7U7G - chains A and T of the 3 polymer chains in the assembly; structure by X-ray diffraction, 1.77 A resolution.

# Chain A
Name: DNA polymerase eta
From: Homo sapiens
Notes: EC 2.7.7.7
UniProt: Q9Y253 (POLH_HUMAN); residue numbers follow UniProt; this construct covers 1-432
Sequence (435 residues; row label = number of the first residue in the row; numbers below 1 keep their minus sign (Gly-2 is residue -2)):
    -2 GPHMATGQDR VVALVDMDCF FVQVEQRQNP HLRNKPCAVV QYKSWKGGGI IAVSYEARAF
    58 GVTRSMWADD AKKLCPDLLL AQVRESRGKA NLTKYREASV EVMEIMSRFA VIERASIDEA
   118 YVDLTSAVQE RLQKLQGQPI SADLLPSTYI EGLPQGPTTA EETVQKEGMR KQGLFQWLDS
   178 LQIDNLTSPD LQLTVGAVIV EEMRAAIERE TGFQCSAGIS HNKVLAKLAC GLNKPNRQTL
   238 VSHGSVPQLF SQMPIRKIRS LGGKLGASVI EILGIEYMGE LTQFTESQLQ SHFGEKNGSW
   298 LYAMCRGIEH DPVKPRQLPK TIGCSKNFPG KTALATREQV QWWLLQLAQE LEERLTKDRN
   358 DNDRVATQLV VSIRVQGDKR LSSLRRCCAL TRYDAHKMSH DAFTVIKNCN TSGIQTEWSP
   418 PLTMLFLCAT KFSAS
Disordered / not traced: 155-159
Construct notes: expression tag (-2 to 0)
UniProt features mapped onto this chain:
  - binding site (Mg(2+)): Asp13, Met14, Asp115, Glu116
  - binding site (Mn(2+)): Asp13, Met14, Asp115, Glu116
  - binding site (a 2'-deoxyribonucleoside 5'-triphosphate): Arg61
  - natural variant: Val37 (deletion: In XPV), Leu75 (deletion: In XPV), Arg93 (R93P: In XPV), Arg111 (R111H: In XPV), Thr122 (T122P: In XPV), Gly153 (G153D: In a breast cancer sample), Thr191 (T191P: In XPV), Gly263 (G263V: In XPV), Val266 (V266D: In XPV), Gly295 (G295R: In XPV), Arg361 (R361S: In XPV)
  - mutagenesis: Tyr52 (Y52A/F: Reduces DNA polymerase activity; Y52E: Reduces DNA polymerase activity. Increases fidelity of replication and reduces translesion bypass), Arg61 (R61A: Reduces enzymatic activity by two-thirds), Ser62 (S62G: Increased DNA polymerase activity and translesion bypass compared to wild-type), Ala68 (A68S/V: Severe reduction in thymine dimer translesion bypass), Asn324 to Pro326 (Reduces binding to chromatin and to monoubiquitinated PCNA. Abolishes binding to monoubiquitinated PCNA; when associated with 705-E--H-713 Del)
Ion coordination: Mn2+ site 1: Asp13, Asp115, Glu116 (together with 2'-deoxyguanosine-5'-triphosphate) (shared with 2 residues of chain P); Mn2+ site 2: Asp13, Met14, Asp115 (together with diphosphate) (shared with 1 residue of chain P)
Small-molecule neighbours: 2'-deoxyguanosine-5'-triphosphate / diphosphate: Asp13, Met14, Asp15, Cys16, Phe17, Phe18, Gln38, Ile48, Ala49, Tyr52, Arg55, Arg61, Leu89, Ile114, Asp115, Glu116, Lys231

# Chain T
Molecule: 12-nt DNA strand
Sequence (12 nucleotides; row label = number of the first residue in the row):
     1 CATTATGACG CT
Small-molecule neighbours: 2'-deoxyguanosine-5'-triphosphate / diphosphate: DT3, DT4, DA5

# Interface between chain A and chain T
Contacting residue pairs (37):
  Gln38(A) - DT4(T)  hydrogen bond to the base
  Gln38(A) - DA5(T)  sugar contact
  Tyr39(A) - DT4(T)  phosphate contact
  Tyr39(A) - DA5(T)  hydrogen bond to the phosphate
  Trp42(A) - DA2(T)  stacking on the base
  Arg61(A) - DT3(T)  base contact
  Arg61(A) - DT4(T)  hydrogen bond to the base
  Ser62(A) - DT3(T)  hydrogen bond to the base
  Trp64(A) - DT3(T)  hydrogen bond to the phosphate
  Lys86(A) - DT6(T)  salt bridge to the phosphate
  Ala87(A) - DA5(T)  sugar contact
  Leu89(A) - DA5(T)  phosphate contact
  Leu89(A) - DT6(T)  phosphate contact
  Arg93(A) - DT6(T)  salt bridge to the phosphate
  Arg93(A) - DG7(T)  salt bridge to the phosphate
  Arg313(A) - DA8(T)  phosphate contact
  Arg313(A) - DC9(T)  salt bridge to the phosphate
  Pro316(A) - DA8(T)  phosphate contact
  Lys317(A) - DA8(T)  hydrogen bond to the phosphate
  Lys317(A) - DC9(T)  salt bridge to the phosphate
  Thr318(A) - DG7(T)  sugar contact
  Thr318(A) - DA8(T)  hydrogen bond to the phosphate
  Ile319(A) - DG7(T)  phosphate contact
  Gly320(A) - DT6(T)  sugar contact
  Gly320(A) - DG7(T)  hydrogen bond to the phosphate
  Cys321(A) - DT6(T)  phosphate contact
  Ser322(A) - DA5(T)  sugar contact
  Ser322(A) - DT6(T)  hydrogen bond to the phosphate
  Lys323(A) - DA5(T)  salt bridge to the phosphate
  Asn324(A) - DT4(T)  sugar contact
  Asn324(A) - DA5(T)  hydrogen bond to the phosphate
  Pro326(A) - DC1(T)  phosphate contact
  Pro326(A) - DA2(T)  phosphate contact
  Gly327(A) - DC1(T)  hydrogen bond to the phosphate
  Gly327(A) - DA2(T)  phosphate contact
  Arg351(A) - DT6(T)  salt bridge to the phosphate
  Arg351(A) - DG7(T)  salt bridge to the phosphate
Also at the interface, not in a pair above, chain A (29 interface residues in all): Ile47, Ile48, Glu110, Arg111, Thr329, Glu347

# Overview
29 residues of chain A and 9 residues of chain T are in contact, with 11 hydrogen bonds, 8 salt bridges and 1
aromatic stacking contact. Polar contacts include Gln38(A)-DT4(T), Arg61(A)-DT4(T) and Ser62(A)-DT3(T).
2'-deoxyguanosine-5'-triphosphate / diphosphate is bound between chain A and chain T.
Chain A is DNA polymerase eta (Homo sapiens) and chain T is a 12-nt DNA strand; the structure, Human DNA
polymerase eta-DNA ternary mismatch complex:reaction with 10.0 mM Mn2+ for 120s, was determined by X-ray
diffraction together with 7U72, 7U73, 7U74, 7U75, 7U76, 7U77 and 26 further entries from the same study.
